4YW9 - chain A; structure by X-ray diffraction, 1.40 A resolution.

# Chain A
Molecule: Phosphoenolpyruvate carboxykinase, cytosolic [GTP]
Source organism: Rattus norvegicus
Notes: EC 4.1.1.32
UniProt: P07379 (PCKGC_RAT); residue numbers follow UniProt; this construct covers 1-622
Sequence (624 residues; row label = number of the first residue in the row; numbers below 1 keep their minus sign (Gly-1 is residue -1)):
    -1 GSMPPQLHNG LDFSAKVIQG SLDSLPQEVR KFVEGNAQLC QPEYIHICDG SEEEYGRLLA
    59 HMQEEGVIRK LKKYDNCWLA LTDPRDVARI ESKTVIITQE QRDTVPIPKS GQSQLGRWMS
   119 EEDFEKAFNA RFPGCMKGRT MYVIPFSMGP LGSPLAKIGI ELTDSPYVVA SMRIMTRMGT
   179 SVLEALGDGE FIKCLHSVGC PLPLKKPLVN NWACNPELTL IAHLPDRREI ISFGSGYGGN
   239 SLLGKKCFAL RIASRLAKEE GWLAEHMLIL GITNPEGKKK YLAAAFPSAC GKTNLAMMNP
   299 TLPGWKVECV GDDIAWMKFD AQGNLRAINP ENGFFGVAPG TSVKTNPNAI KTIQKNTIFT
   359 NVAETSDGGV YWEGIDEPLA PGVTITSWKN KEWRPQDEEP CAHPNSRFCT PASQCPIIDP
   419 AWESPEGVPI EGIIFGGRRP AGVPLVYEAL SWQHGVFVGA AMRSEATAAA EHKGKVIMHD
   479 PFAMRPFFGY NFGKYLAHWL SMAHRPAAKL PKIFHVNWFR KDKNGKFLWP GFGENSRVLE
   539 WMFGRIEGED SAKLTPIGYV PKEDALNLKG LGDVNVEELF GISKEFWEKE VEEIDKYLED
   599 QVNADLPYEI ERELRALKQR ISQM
Unresolved in the structure: 394-396, 465-471
Construct notes: expression tag (-1 to 0)
Metal / ion sites: Mn2+ site 1: Glu63, His502, Glu607; Na+: Leu79, Asn208; Mn2+ site 2: Lys244, His264, Asp311 (together with 3-sulfanylpyridine-2-carboxylic acid, GTP); Mn2+ site 3: Thr291 (together with GTP)
Residues lining bound ligands:
  - 3-sulfanylpyridine-2-carboxylic acid (1WD): Arg87, Tyr235, Gly237, Lys243, Lys244, His264, Ser286, Asp311, Phe333, Arg405, Phe485
  - GTP (guanosine-5'-triphosphate): Lys244, His264, Pro285, Ser286, Ala287, Cys288, Gly289, Lys290, Thr291, Asn292, Asp311, Phe333, Val335, Arg405, Arg436, Trp516, Phe517, Phe525, Gly529, Phe530, Asn533
UniProt features mapped onto this chain:
  - region: Gly457 to Gly487 (Omega-loop)
  - active site: Cys288
  - binding site (substrate): Arg87, Tyr235 to Gly237, Ser286, Asn403 to Arg405
  - binding site (Mn(2+)): Lys244, His264, Asp311
  - binding site (GTP): Ala287 to Asn292, Arg405, Arg436, Phe530 to Asn533
  - modified residue: Ser19 (Phosphoserine), Lys70 (N6-acetyllysine), Lys71 (N6-acetyllysine), Ser90 (Phosphoserine), Lys91 (N6-acetyllysine), Ser118 (Phosphoserine), Thr178 (Phosphothreonine), Ser286 (Phosphoserine), Lys473 (N6-acetyllysine), Lys521 (N6-acetyllysine), Lys524 (N6-acetyllysine), Lys594 (N6-acetyllysine)

# Summary
Chain A binds GTP and 3-sulfanylpyridine-2-carboxylic acid. Glu63, His502 and Glu607 coordinate Mn2+ site 1.
Leu79 and Asn208 form the Na+ site. Curated annotation (UniProt) lists active-site residue Cys288, 8
substrate-binding residues, 3 Mn2+-binding residues and 12 GTP-binding residues.
Chain A is Phosphoenolpyruvate carboxykinase, cytosolic [GTP] (Rattus norvegicus); the structure, Structure of
rat cytosolic pepck in complex with 3-mercaptopicolinic acid and GTP, was determined by X-ray diffraction
(same publication as 4YW8, 4YWB and 4YWD).
